PDB entry 2X5V | X-ray diffraction, 3.00 A resolution | chains L and M of the 4 polymer chains in the assembly

# Chain L
Molecule: Reaction center protein L chain
From: Blastochloris viridis
Reference sequence: P06009 (RCEL_RHOVI); residues 0-273 here correspond to UniProt positions 1-274 (UniProt number = residue number + 1)
Chain sequence (274 residues; row label = number of the first residue in the row; numbering starts at 0):
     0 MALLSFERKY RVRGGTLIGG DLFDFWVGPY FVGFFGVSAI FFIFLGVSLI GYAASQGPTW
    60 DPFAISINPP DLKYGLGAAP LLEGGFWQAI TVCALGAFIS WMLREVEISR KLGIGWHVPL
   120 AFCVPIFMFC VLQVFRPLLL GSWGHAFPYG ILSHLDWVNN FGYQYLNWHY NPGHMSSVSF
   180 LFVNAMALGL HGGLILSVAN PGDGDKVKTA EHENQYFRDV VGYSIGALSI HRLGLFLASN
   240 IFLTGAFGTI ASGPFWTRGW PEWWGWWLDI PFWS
Disordered / not traced: 0
Curated features (UniProtKB/Swiss-Prot):
  - binding site ((7R,8Z)-bacteriochlorophyll b): His153, His173
  - binding site (Fe cation): His190, His230
  - binding site (a ubiquinone): Phe216

# Chain M
Molecule: Reaction center protein M chain
From: Blastochloris viridis
Reference sequence: P06010 (RCEM_RHOVI); residues 0-323 here correspond to UniProt positions 1-324 (UniProt number = residue number + 1)
Chain sequence (324 residues; row label = number of the first residue in the row; numbering starts at 0):
     0 MADYQTIYTQ IQARGPHITV SGEWGDNDRV GKPFYSYWLG KIGDAQIGPI YLGASGIAAF
    60 AFGSTAILII LFNMAAEVHF DPLQFFRQFF WLGLYPPKAQ YGMGIPPLHD GGWWLMAGLF
   120 MTLSLGSWWI RVYSRARALG LGTHIAWNFA AAIFFVLCIG CIHPTLVGSW SEGVPFGIWP
   180 HIDWLTAFSI RYGNFYYCPW HGFSIGFAYG CGLLFAAHGA TILAVARFGG DREIEQITDR
   240 GTAVERAALF WRWTIGFNAT IESVHRWGWF FSLMVMVSAS VGILLTGTFV DNWYLWCVKH
   300 GAAPDYPAYL PATPDPASLP GAPK
Disordered / not traced: 0
Curated features (UniProtKB/Swiss-Prot):
  - binding site ((7R,8Z)-bacteriochlorophyll b): His180, His200
  - binding site (Fe cation): His217, Glu232, His264
  - binding site (a ubiquinone): Trp250

# Chain L / chain M interface
Residue-residue contacts (181; chain L residue first):
  Leu3(L) - Leu248(M)  hydrophobic
  Leu3(L) - Arg251(M)
  Phe5(L) - Arg239(M)
  Phe5(L) - Glu244(M)
  Glu6(L) - Leu248(M)
  Glu6(L) - Arg251(M)  salt bridge
  Glu6(L) - Trp252(M)  hydrogen bond
  Lys8(L) - Glu244(M)  salt bridge
  Tyr9(L) - Thr241(M)  hydrogen bond
  Tyr9(L) - Glu244(M)  hydrogen bond
  Tyr9(L) - Leu248(M)  hydrophobic
  Trp25(L) - Trp252(M)
  Pro28(L) - Arg251(M)
  Pro28(L) - Trp252(M)
  Pro28(L) - Gly255(M)
  Tyr29(L) - Trp252(M)
  Tyr29(L) - Thr253(M)
  Tyr29(L) - Ile254(M)  hydrogen bond (side chain-backbone)
  Tyr29(L) - Gly255(M)
  Phe30(L) - Trp252(M)  hydrogen bond (backbone-backbone)
  Ala63(L) - Ala301(M)
  Ala63(L) - Pro303(M)
  Asp70(L) - Tyr308(M)
  Trp100(L) - Thr253(M)
  Trp100(L) - Ile254(M)  hydrophobic
  Arg103(L) - Trp252(M)  hydrogen bond (side chain-backbone)
  Arg103(L) - Thr253(M)  hydrogen bond (side chain-backbone)
  Glu104(L) - Phe249(M)
  Glu104(L) - Thr253(M)
  Ile107(L) - Phe249(M)  hydrophobic
  Ile107(L) - Trp252(M)
  Ile107(L) - Thr253(M)
  Ser108(L) - Phe249(M)
  Lys110(L) - Trp252(M)
  Leu111(L) - Arg245(M)  hydrogen bond (backbone-side chain)
  Leu111(L) - Phe249(M)
  Leu111(L) - Trp252(M)  hydrophobic
  Gly112(L) - Phe227(M)
  Ile113(L) - Ala223(M)
  Ile113(L) - Val224(M)  hydrophobic
  Ile113(L) - Phe227(M)  hydrophobic
  Ile113(L) - Arg245(M)
  Gly114(L) - Ala223(M)  hydrogen bond (backbone-backbone)
  His116(L) - Thr5(M)  hydrogen bond
  His116(L) - Ala219(M)
  His116(L) - Leu222(M)
  His116(L) - Ala223(M)
  Val117(L) - Ala219(M)  hydrophobic
  Val117(L) - Thr220(M)
  Val117(L) - Phe249(M)  hydrophobic
  Val117(L) - Trp250(M)  hydrophobic
  Ala120(L) - Ala219(M)  hydrophobic
  Leu151(L) - Ala301(M)
  Leu151(L) - Pro303(M)
  Ser152(L) - Tyr305(M)
  Leu154(L) - Tyr195(M)
  Asp155(L) - Tyr196(M)  hydrogen bond
  Asp155(L) - Pro303(M)
  Asp155(L) - Tyr305(M)  hydrogen bond
  Val157(L) - Tyr195(M)
  Asn158(L) - Asn193(M)  hydrogen bond
  Asn158(L) - Tyr195(M)
  Tyr162(L) - Thr185(M)  hydrogen bond
  Asn166(L) - Asp182(M)
  His168(L) - Ile181(M)
  His168(L) - Leu184(M)
  Tyr169(L) - Trp178(M)  hydrophobic
  Tyr169(L) - Asp182(M)  hydrogen bond
  Met174(L) - Trp178(M)  hydrophobic
  Leu180(L) - Ala207(M)
  Asn183(L) - Cys210(M)
  Asn183(L) - Gly211(M)  hydrogen bond (side chain-backbone)
  Asn183(L) - Phe214(M)
  Ala184(L) - Cys210(M)  hydrophobic
  Ala184(L) - Ser271(M)  hydrogen bond (backbone-side chain)
  Ala186(L) - Phe214(M)
  Leu187(L) - Cys210(M)
  Leu187(L) - Phe214(M)  hydrophobic
  Leu187(L) - Gly267(M)
  Gly188(L) - Trp268(M)
  Gly188(L) - Ser271(M)
  Leu189(L) - Ile144(M)
  His190(L) - His217(M)
  His190(L) - Glu232(M)  salt bridge
  His190(L) - His264(M)  hydrogen bond
  Gly191(L) - His264(M)
  Gly192(L) - His143(M)
  Gly192(L) - Ile144(M)
  Gly192(L) - Trp268(M)
  Leu193(L) - Ile144(M)
  Ile194(L) - Glu232(M)
  Ile194(L) - Ile233(M)
  Ile194(L) - His264(M)
  Leu195(L) - His143(M)
  Leu195(L) - Arg265(M)
  Ser196(L) - Leu140(M)
  Ser196(L) - Gly141(M)  hydrogen bond (backbone-backbone)
  Ser196(L) - His143(M)  hydrogen bond (backbone-side chain)
  Val197(L) - Ile233(M)  hydrophobic
  Asn199(L) - His143(M)
  Asn199(L) - Glu261(M)  hydrogen bond
  Asn199(L) - Arg265(M)  hydrogen bond
  Pro200(L) - Arg136(M)
  Pro200(L) - Gly139(M)
  Pro200(L) - Leu140(M)
  Pro200(L) - Gly141(M)
  Asp204(L) - Arg136(M)  salt bridge
  Val206(L) - Ile233(M)  hydrophobic
  Lys207(L) - Gly139(M)  hydrogen bond (side chain-backbone)
  Lys207(L) - Leu140(M)
  Lys207(L) - Ile233(M)
  Glu210(L) - Ile17(M)
  Glu210(L) - Val19(M)
  His211(L) - Val19(M)
  His211(L) - Leu138(M)
  Glu212(L) - Ile233(M)
  Gln214(L) - Thr18(M)
  Gln214(L) - Val19(M)  hydrogen bond (side chain-backbone)
  Gln214(L) - Arg28(M)
  Tyr215(L) - Val131(M)  hydrogen bond (side chain-backbone)
  Tyr215(L) - Arg134(M)
  Tyr215(L) - Ala135(M)
  Tyr215(L) - Leu138(M)  hydrophobic
  Tyr215(L) - Leu140(M)  hydrophobic
  Tyr215(L) - Ile144(M)
  Phe216(L) - Ile144(M)  hydrophobic
  Arg217(L) - Asp43(M)  salt bridge
  Arg217(L) - Gln45(M)
  Arg217(L) - Pro48(M)
  Arg217(L) - Ile49(M)
  Asp218(L) - Arg28(M)  salt bridge
  Asp218(L) - Ile49(M)
  Asp218(L) - Tyr50(M)  hydrogen bond (backbone-backbone)
  Asp218(L) - Arg130(M)  hydrogen bond (backbone-side chain)
  Asp218(L) - Arg134(M)  salt bridge
  Asp218(L) - Leu138(M)
  Val219(L) - Ile49(M)
  Val219(L) - Trp127(M)
  Val219(L) - Arg130(M)  hydrogen bond (backbone-side chain)
  Val219(L) - Arg134(M)
  Val220(L) - Ile49(M)
  Gly221(L) - Gly47(M)  hydrogen bond (backbone-backbone)
  Gly221(L) - Pro48(M)
  Gly221(L) - Ile49(M)
  Tyr222(L) - Leu38(M)
  Tyr222(L) - Asp43(M)  hydrogen bond (side chain-backbone)
  Tyr222(L) - Gln45(M)
  Ser223(L) - Asp43(M)
  Ile224(L) - Gly42(M)
  Ile224(L) - Asp43(M)  hydrogen bond (backbone-backbone)
  Ala226(L) - Asp230(M)
  Leu227(L) - Leu222(M)  hydrophobic
  Leu227(L) - Ala225(M)  hydrophobic
  Leu227(L) - Asp230(M)
  Ser228(L) - Ile41(M)
  Ser228(L) - Gly42(M)
  Ile229(L) - Phe214(M)
  His230(L) - His217(M)  hydrogen bond
  His230(L) - Gly218(M)
  His230(L) - Ile221(M)
  His230(L) - Glu232(M)  salt bridge
  Arg231(L) - Gln4(M)  hydrogen bond (side chain-backbone)
  Arg231(L) - Thr5(M)  hydrogen bond (side chain-backbone)
  Arg231(L) - Ile6(M)  hydrogen bond (side chain-backbone)
  Arg231(L) - Ile41(M)  hydrogen bond (side chain-backbone)
  Gly233(L) - Phe214(M)
  Ala237(L) - Gly211(M)
  Ala237(L) - Ala215(M)  hydrophobic
  Trp263(L) - Phe89(M)  hydrophobic
  Trp263(L) - Trp90(M)  hydrophobic
  Trp263(L) - Trp178(M)
  Trp266(L) - Phe85(M)
  Trp266(L) - Arg86(M)  hydrogen bond (side chain-backbone)
  Leu267(L) - Arg86(M)  hydrogen bond (backbone-side chain)
  Leu267(L) - Trp90(M)  hydrophobic
  Phe271(L) - Leu82(M)
  Trp272(L) - Leu82(M)  hydrophobic
  Trp272(L) - Gln83(M)  hydrogen bond (backbone-side chain)
  Trp272(L) - Phe85(M)  hydrophobic
  Trp272(L) - Arg86(M)  hydrogen bond (backbone-side chain)
  Ser273(L) - Arg86(M)  hydrogen bond (backbone-side chain)
Also at the interface, not in a pair above, chain L (92 interface residues in all): Arg10, Asp60, Phe62, Asn67, Pro118, Ala198, Leu234, Ile240, Asp268
Also at the interface, not in a pair above, chain M (93 interface residues in all): Tyr7, Ile46, Asn147, Ile189, Tyr208, Leu213, Ala216, Ile236, Asn257, Gly300, Ala302

# Overview
The interface between chain L and chain M involves 92 residues on one side and 93 on the other; the contacts
include 41 hydrogen bonds and 8 salt bridges. Polar pairs include Glu6(L)-Arg251(M), Lys8(L)-Glu244(M) and
His190(L)-Glu232(M).
Here chain L is Reaction center protein L chain and chain M is Reaction center protein M chain, both from
Blastochloris viridis. Entry 2X5V (80 microsecond laue diffraction snapshot from crystals of a photosynthetic
reaction centre 3 millisecond following photoactivation) was determined by X-ray diffraction, deposited
together with 2X5U.
